Entry 8H0V (electron microscopy, 3.80 A resolution); this record covers chains N and d of the 24 polymer chains in the assembly.

== Chain N ==
Molecule: 261-nt DNA strand
Sequence (261 nucleotides; numbered -163 to 97; the number before each row is that of its first residue; numbers below 1 keep their minus sign (DT-163 is residue -163)):
  -163 TTCTTAAATA CCAAATTAGC TCTCATTCCG GACGTGTTTG TCCTCTGCCT TTAAAGCAAT
  -103 AGGAGCTTAC GGTCCACTTG TGTTTGGTGT GTTTGGGAAT CCGGTGCCGA GGCCGCTCAA
   -43 TTGGTCGTAG ACAGCTCTAG CACCGCTTAA ACGCACGTAC GCGCTGTCCC CCGCGTTTTA
    17 ACCGCCAAGG GGATTACTCC CTAGTCTCCA GGCACGTGTC AGATATATAC ATCCAGGCCT
    77 TGTGTCGCGA AATTCATAGA T
Disordered / not traced: -163 to -116, -104 to -96, 95-97

== Chain d ==
Name: Histone H2B type 1-J
From: Homo sapiens
UniProt: P06899 (H2B1J_HUMAN); residues -3 to 122 here correspond to UniProt positions 1-126 (UniProt number = residue number + 4)
Amino-acid sequence (129 residues; numbered -6 to 122; the number before each row is that of its first residue; numbers below 1 keep their minus sign (Gly-6 is residue -6)):
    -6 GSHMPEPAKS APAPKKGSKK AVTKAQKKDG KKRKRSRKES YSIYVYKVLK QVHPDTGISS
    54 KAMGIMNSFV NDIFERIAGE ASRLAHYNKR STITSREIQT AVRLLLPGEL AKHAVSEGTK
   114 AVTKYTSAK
Disordered / not traced: -6 to 27
Construct notes: expression tag (-6 to -4)
UniProt features mapped onto this chain:
  - modified residue: Pro-2 (N-acetylproline), Glu-1 (ADP-ribosyl glutamic acid), Lys2 (N6-(2-hydroxyisobutyryl)lysine), Ser3 (ADP-ribosylserine), Lys8 (N6-(beta-hydroxybutyryl)lysine), Lys9 (N6-(2-hydroxyisobutyryl)lysine), Ser11 (Phosphoserine), Lys12 (N6-acetyllysine), Lys13 (N6-(beta-hydroxybutyryl)lysine), Lys17 (N6-(2-hydroxyisobutyryl)lysine), Lys20 (N6-(2-hydroxyisobutyryl)lysine), Lys21 (N6-(2-hydroxyisobutyryl)lysine), Lys31 (N6-(2-hydroxyisobutyryl)lysine), Glu32 (PolyADP-ribosyl glutamic acid), Ser33 (Phosphoserine), Lys40 (N6-(2-hydroxyisobutyryl)lysine), Lys43 (N6-(2-hydroxyisobutyryl)lysine), Lys54 (N6,N6-dimethyllysine), Arg76 (Dimethylated arginine), Lys82 (N6,N6,N6-trimethyllysine) and 6 more in UniProt
  - glycosylation: Ser109 (O-linked (GlcNAc) serine)
  - cross-link (Glycyl lysine isopeptide (Lys-Gly)): Lys2 (interchain with G-Cter in SUMO2), Lys17 (interchain with G-Cter in SUMO2), Lys31 (interchain with G-Cter in ubiquitin), Lys117 (interchain with G-Cter in ubiquitin)

== Interface between chain N and chain d ==
Contacting residue pairs (14; chain N residue first):
  DA-54(N) - Ile51(d)  sugar contact
  DA-54(N) - Ser52(d)  hydrogen bond to the phosphate
  DA-54(N) - Ser53(d)  hydrogen bond to the phosphate
  DG-53(N) - Tyr39(d)  hydrogen bond to the phosphate
  DG-53(N) - Gly50(d)  phosphate contact
  DG-53(N) - Ile51(d)  hydrogen bond to the phosphate
  DG-52(N) - Tyr39(d)  phosphate contact
  DA-35(N) - Ser84(d)  phosphate contact
  DA-35(N) - Thr85(d)  hydrogen bond to the phosphate
  DG-34(N) - Arg83(d)  phosphate contact
  DG-34(N) - Ser84(d)  hydrogen bond to the phosphate
  DG-34(N) - Thr85(d)  hydrogen bond to the phosphate
  DA-33(N) - Arg83(d)  salt bridge to the phosphate
  DT30(N) - Ser29(d)  phosphate contact
Other interface residues (no listed pair), chain N (8 interface residues in all): DA-45
Other interface residues (no listed pair), chain d (10 interface residues in all): Arg30

== Overview ==
Chain N and chain d form an interface of 8 and 10 residues respectively; the contacts include 7 hydrogen bonds
and 1 salt bridge. Polar contacts include DA-54(N)-Ser52(d), DA-54(N)-Ser53(d) and DG-53(N)-Tyr39(d).
Here chain N is a 261-nt DNA strand and chain d is Histone H2B type 1-J (Homo sapiens). Entry 8H0V (RNA
polymerase II transcribing a chromatosome (type I)) was determined by electron microscopy, deposited together
with 8H0W.
